Entry 8EQV (electron microscopy, 3.64 A resolution); this record covers chains A and B of the 5 polymer chains in the assembly.

== Chain A ==
Name: Histone-binding protein RBBP4
From: Homo sapiens
UniProt: Q09028 (RBBP4_HUMAN); residues 1-425 here = UniProt positions 1-425
Amino-acid sequence (425 residues; row label = number of the first residue in the row):
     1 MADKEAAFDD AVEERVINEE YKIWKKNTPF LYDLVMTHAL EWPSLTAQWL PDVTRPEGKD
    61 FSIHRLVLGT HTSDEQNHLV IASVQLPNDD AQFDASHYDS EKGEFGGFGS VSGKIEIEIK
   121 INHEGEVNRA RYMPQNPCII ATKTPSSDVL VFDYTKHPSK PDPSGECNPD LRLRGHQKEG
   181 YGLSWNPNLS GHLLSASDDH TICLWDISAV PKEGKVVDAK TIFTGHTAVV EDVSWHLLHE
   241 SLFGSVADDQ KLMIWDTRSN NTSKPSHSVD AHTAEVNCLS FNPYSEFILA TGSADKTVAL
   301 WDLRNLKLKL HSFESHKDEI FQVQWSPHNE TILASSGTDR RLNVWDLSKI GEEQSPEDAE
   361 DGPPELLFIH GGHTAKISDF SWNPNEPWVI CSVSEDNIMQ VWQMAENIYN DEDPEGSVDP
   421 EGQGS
Disordered / not traced: 1-2, 93-111, 413-425
UniProt features mapped onto this chain:
  - modified residue: Ala-2 (N-acetylalanine), Lys-4 (N6-acetyllysine), Ser-110 (Phosphoserine), Lys-160 (N6-acetyllysine), Ser-355 (Phosphoserine)
  - cross-link (Glycyl lysine isopeptide (Lys-Gly)): Lys-4 (interchain with G-Cter in SUMO2), Lys-160 (interchain with G-Cter in SUMO2)
  - mutagenesis: Val-35 (V35A: Loss of interaction with ARMC12), Pro-43 (P43A: Loss of interaction with ZNF827 and loss of localization to telomeres; when associated with A-73), Ser-73 (S73A: Loss of interaction with ZNF827 and loss of localization to telomeres; when associated with A-43), Glu-126 to Asn-128 (Loss of interaction with ZNF827), Glu-126 (E126A: Loss of interaction with ZNF827 and loss of localization to telomeres; when associated with A-128 and A-179), Asn-128 (N128A: Loss of interaction with ZNF827 and loss of localization to telomeres; when associated with A-126 and A-179), Glu-179 (E179A: Loss of interaction with ZNF827 and loss of localization to telomeres; when associated with A-126 and A-128), Tyr-181 (Y181A: Loss of interaction with ZNF827 and loss of localization to telomeres), Glu-231 (E231A: Decreased interaction with ZNF827; when associated with A-277), Asn-277 (N277A: Decreased interaction with ZNF827; when associated with A-231), Glu-395 (E395A: Decreased interaction with ZNF827)

== Chain B ==
Name: Polycomb protein SUZ12
From: Homo sapiens
UniProt: Q15022 (SUZ12_HUMAN); residues 1-739 here = UniProt positions 1-739
Amino-acid sequence (739 residues; each row starts with the number of its first residue):
     1 MAPQKHGGGG GGGSGPSAGS GGGGFGGSAA VAAATASGGK SGGGSCGGGG SYSASSSSSA
    61 AAAAGAAVLP VKKPKMEHVQ ADHELFLQAF EKPTQIYRFL RTRNLIAPIF LHRTLTYMSH
   121 RNSRTNIKRK TFKVDDMLSK VEKMKGEQES HSLSAHLQLT FTGFFHKNDK PSPNSENEQN
   181 SVTLEVLLVK VCHKKRKDVS CPIRQVPTGK KQVPLNPDLN QTKPGNFPSL AVSSNEFEPS
   241 NSHMVKSYSL LFRVTRPGRR EFNGMINGET NENIDVNEEL PARRKRNRED GEKTFVAQMT
   301 VFDKNRRLQL LDGEYEVAMQ EMEECPISKK RATWETILDG KRLPPFETFS QGPTLQFTLR
   361 WTGETNDKST APIAKPLATR NSESLHQENK PGSVKPTQTI AVKESLTTDL QTRKEKDTPN
   421 ENRQKLRIFY QFLYNNNTRQ QTEARDDLHC PWCTLNCRKL YSLLKHLKLC HSRFIFNYVY
   481 HPKGARIDVS INECYDGSYA GNPQDIHRQP GFAFSRNGPV KRTPITHILV CRPKRTKASM
   541 SEFLESEDGE VEQQRTYSSG HNRLYFHSDT CLPLRPQEME VDSEDEKDPE WLREKTITQI
   601 EEFSDVNEGE KEVMKLWNLH VMKHGFIADN QMNHACMLFV ENYGQKIIKK NLCRNFMLHL
   661 VSMHDFNLIS IMSIDKAVTK LREMQQKLEK GESASPANEE ITEEQNGTAN GFSEINSKEK
   721 ALETDSVSGV SKQSKKQKL
Disordered / not traced: 1-82, 148-153, 168-181, 218-227, 257-294, 323-350, 364-422, 546-555, 686-739

== Interface between chain A and chain B ==
Residue-residue contacts - 135 pairs, chain A then chain B:
  Glu-13(A) / Arg-103(B)  salt bridge
  Glu-14(A) / Phe-514(B)
  Glu-14(A) / Arg-516(B)  salt bridge
  Val-16(A) / Phe-99(B)  hydrophobic
  Val-16(A) / Arg-103(B)
  Asn-18(A) / Ser-498(B)
  Asn-18(A) / Tyr-499(B)
  Asn-18(A) / Ala-500(B)
  Glu-19(A) / Arg-473(B)  salt bridge
  Glu-19(A) / Tyr-495(B)  hydrogen bond
  Glu-20(A) / Arg-103(B)  salt bridge
  Glu-20(A) / Asn-104(B)
  Glu-20(A) / Ile-109(B)
  Tyr-21(A) / Ala-500(B)  hydrophobic
  Lys-22(A) / Asp-496(B)  hydrogen bond (side chain-backbone)
  Lys-22(A) / Gly-497(B)
  Lys-22(A) / Ser-498(B)  hydrogen bond (side chain-backbone)
  Lys-22(A) / Ala-500(B)
  Ile-23(A) / Leu-100(B)  hydrophobic
  Lys-25(A) / Leu-529(B)
  Lys-26(A) / Lys-468(B)
  Lys-26(A) / Leu-469(B)
  Lys-26(A) / Ser-472(B)  hydrogen bond
  Asn-27(A) / Leu-115(B)
  Asn-27(A) / Tyr-117(B)  hydrogen bond
  Asn-27(A) / Leu-469(B)
  Thr-28(A) / Val-530(B)
  Pro-29(A) / Val-530(B)  hydrophobic
  Phe-30(A) / Leu-115(B)
  Phe-30(A) / Thr-116(B)  hydrogen bond (backbone-backbone)
  Phe-30(A) / Tyr-117(B)  hydrophobic
  Phe-30(A) / Lys-465(B)
  Phe-30(A) / Leu-469(B)  hydrophobic
  Leu-31(A) / Thr-114(B)
  Leu-31(A) / Leu-115(B)  hydrophobic
  Tyr-32(A) / Arg-535(B)
  Asp-33(A) / Val-530(B)
  Asp-33(A) / Cys-531(B)
  Asp-33(A) / Arg-535(B)  salt bridge
  Leu-34(A) / Val-530(B)
  Val-35(A) / Ile-528(B)
  Val-35(A) / Leu-529(B)  hydrophobic
  Val-35(A) / Val-530(B)  hydrogen bond (backbone-backbone)
  Met-36(A) / His-527(B)
  Met-36(A) / Ile-528(B)  hydrophobic
  Thr-37(A) / Ile-525(B)
  Thr-37(A) / Thr-526(B)
  Thr-37(A) / His-527(B)  hydrogen bond (backbone-backbone)
  Thr-37(A) / Leu-529(B)
  His-38(A) / Ile-525(B)  hydrogen bond (side chain-backbone)
  His-38(A) / Thr-526(B)  hydrogen bond
  Ala-39(A) / Arg-522(B)
  Ala-39(A) / Pro-524(B)
  Ala-39(A) / Ile-525(B)  hydrogen bond (backbone-backbone)
  Leu-40(A) / Arg-522(B)
  Glu-41(A) / Val-520(B)
  Glu-41(A) / Lys-521(B)
  Glu-41(A) / Arg-522(B)  hydrogen bond (backbone-backbone)
  Trp-42(A) / Val-520(B)
  Trp-42(A) / Lys-521(B)
  His-71(A) / Pro-519(B)
  Ser-73(A) / Pro-519(B)
  Glu-75(A) / Lys-521(B)  salt bridge
  Ala-91(A) / Arg-532(B)
  Gln-92(A) / Cys-531(B)  hydrogen bond (backbone-side chain)
  Gln-92(A) / Arg-532(B)
  Gln-92(A) / Tyr-557(B)
  Ser-112(A) / Ile-528(B)
  Gly-113(A) / Ile-528(B)
  Ile-115(A) / Thr-526(B)
  Glu-231(A) / Arg-196(B)  salt bridge
  Asp-248(A) / Arg-196(B)  salt bridge
  Gln-250(A) / Lys-195(B)
  Gln-250(A) / His-243(B)
  His-272(A) / His-243(B)
  Thr-273(A) / His-193(B)
  Thr-273(A) / Ser-242(B)
  Thr-273(A) / His-243(B)
  Ala-274(A) / Lys-194(B)
  Glu-275(A) / Lys-195(B)
  Glu-275(A) / Arg-196(B)  hydrogen bond (side chain-backbone)
  Asn-277(A) / Arg-196(B)
  Ser-285(A) / Asp-135(B)
  Phe-287(A) / Asp-135(B)
  Ile-288(A) / Val-134(B)  hydrophobic
  Asp-302(A) / Leu-138(B)
  Arg-304(A) / Asp-135(B)  salt bridge
  Arg-304(A) / Leu-138(B)
  Leu-310(A) / Leu-138(B)  hydrophobic
  Glu-319(A) / Arg-196(B)  salt bridge
  Glu-330(A) / Val-134(B)
  Thr-331(A) / Arg-129(B)
  Thr-331(A) / Phe-132(B)
  Ile-332(A) / Arg-129(B)
  Arg-341(A) / Pro-108(B)
  Asp-346(A) / Arg-129(B)  salt bridge
  Leu-347(A) / Phe-132(B)
  Ser-348(A) / Lys-128(B)
  Ser-348(A) / Phe-132(B)
  Lys-349(A) / Asn-126(B)  hydrogen bond
  Lys-349(A) / Arg-129(B)
  Ile-350(A) / Met-137(B)  hydrophobic
  Glu-352(A) / Arg-124(B)
  Glu-352(A) / Lys-128(B)  salt bridge
  Glu-353(A) / Arg-124(B)
  Gln-354(A) / Arg-124(B)
  Ser-355(A) / Ser-123(B)  hydrogen bond
  Glu-357(A) / Arg-121(B)  salt bridge
  Glu-357(A) / Asn-456(B)
  Asp-358(A) / Arg-113(B)  salt bridge
  Asp-358(A) / Arg-121(B)
  Asp-358(A) / Asn-122(B)  hydrogen bond
  Asp-358(A) / Ser-123(B)
  Asp-358(A) / Arg-124(B)  salt bridge
  Asp-361(A) / Arg-113(B)
  Asp-361(A) / Arg-121(B)  salt bridge
  Gly-362(A) / Arg-113(B)  hydrogen bond (backbone-side chain)
  Pro-364(A) / Arg-124(B)
  Leu-366(A) / Leu-111(B)
  Leu-366(A) / Arg-113(B)  hydrogen bond (backbone-side chain)
  Leu-367(A) / Thr-114(B)
  Ile-369(A) / Ile-109(B)
  Ile-369(A) / Phe-110(B)  hydrophobic
  Ile-369(A) / Leu-111(B)
  Thr-374(A) / Arg-516(B)
  Asp-396(A) / Arg-522(B)
  Asn-397(A) / Val-520(B)  hydrogen bond (side chain-backbone)
  Asn-397(A) / Arg-522(B)
  Ile-398(A) / Arg-522(B)
  Asn-407(A) / Thr-116(B)
  Ile-408(A) / Thr-114(B)
  Ile-408(A) / Asn-126(B)  hydrogen bond (backbone-side chain)
  Tyr-409(A) / Asn-126(B)  hydrogen bond (backbone-side chain)
  Tyr-409(A) / Arg-129(B)  hydrogen bond (backbone-side chain)
  Asn-410(A) / Asn-126(B)  hydrogen bond (backbone-side chain)
Also at the interface, not in a pair above, chain A (90 interface residues in all): Trp-24, Pro-43, Thr-72, Asp-270, Asn-305, Leu-308, Arg-340, Pro-363, Gly-371, Glu-395, Ala-405
Also at the interface, not in a pair above, chain B (69 interface residues in all): Ala-107, His-112, Val-141, Glu-142, Lys-197, Cys-470, Gly-518, Thr-523, Pro-533

== In short ==
The interface between chain A and chain B involves 90 residues on one side and 69 on the other, with 24
hydrogen bonds and 16 salt bridges. Among the polar pairs are Glu-13(A)/Arg-103(B), Glu-14(A)/Arg-516(B) and
Glu-19(A)/Arg-473(B).
Chain A is Histone-binding protein RBBP4 and chain B is Polycomb protein SUZ12, both from Homo sapiens; the
structure, Cryo-EM structure of PRC2 in complex with the long isoform of AEBP2, was determined by electron
microscopy.
